PDB entry 7FIQ | X-ray diffraction, 2.22 A resolution | chains C and B of the 4 polymer chains in the assembly

== Chain C (and B) ==
Molecule: Beta-1,2-mannobiose phosphorylase
Organism: Thermoanaerobacter sp. (strain X514)
Notes: EC 2.4.1.339; chain B of this document is another copy of the same molecule, construct and numbering; everything in this record applies to it too
Reference sequence: B0K2C3 (BMBP_THEPX); residue numbers follow UniProt; this construct covers 1-302
Sequence (313 residues; each row starts with the number of its first residue; numbers below 1 keep their minus sign (Gly-10 is residue -10)):
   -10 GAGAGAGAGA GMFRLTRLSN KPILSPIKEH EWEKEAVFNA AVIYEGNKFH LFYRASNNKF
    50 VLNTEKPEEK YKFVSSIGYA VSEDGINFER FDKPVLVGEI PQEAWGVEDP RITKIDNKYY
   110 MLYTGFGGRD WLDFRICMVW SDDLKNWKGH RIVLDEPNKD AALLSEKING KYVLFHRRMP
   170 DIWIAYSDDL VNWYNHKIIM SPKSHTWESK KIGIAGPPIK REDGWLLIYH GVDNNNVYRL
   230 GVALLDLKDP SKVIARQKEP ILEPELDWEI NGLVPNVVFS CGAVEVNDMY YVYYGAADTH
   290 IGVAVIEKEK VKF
Disordered / not traced: -10 to 0
Sequence notes: expression tag (-10 to 0)
Ion coordination: Zn2+ site 1: His19, Asp81; Zn2+ site 2: Glu92, Cys126, His139; Zn2+ site 3: Asp149, His219; Zn2+ site 4: Asp170 (shared with His194(B) of chain B); Zn2+ site 5: His194 (shared with Asp170(B) of chain B); Zn2+ site 6 near Glu248 (its only coordinating residue here)
Residues lining bound ligands: alpha-D-mannopyranose (MAN): Arg43, Leu51, Phe62, Glu97, Thr113, Phe115, Phe123, Lys148, Asp287

== Chain C / chain B interface ==
Pairs across the interface (8; chain C residue first):
  Asp170(C) - His194(B)  salt bridge
  Ile187(C) - His194(B)
  Ser190(C) - Ser193(B)
  Ser190(C) - His194(B)
  Ser193(C) - Ser190(B)
  His194(C) - Asp170(B)  salt bridge
  His194(C) - Ile187(B)
  His194(C) - Ser190(B)
Other interface residues (no listed pair), chain C (6 interface residues in all): Pro191

== Summary ==
6 residues of chain C face 5 of chain B across their interface; the contacts include 2 salt bridges. Its one
salt-bridged contact is Asp170(C)-His194(B). Ligands of chain C: alpha-D-mannopyranose. The Zn2+ site 1 is
built by His19(C) and Asp81(C).
Both chains are Beta-1,2-mannobiose phosphorylase (Thermoanaerobacter sp. (strain X514)). Entry 7FIQ (The
crystal structure of mannose-bound beta-1,2-mannobiose phosphorylase from Thermoanaerobacter sp) was
determined by X-ray diffraction (same publication as 7FIP, 7FIR and 7FIS).
